PDB entry 1N3R | X-ray diffraction, 2.80 A resolution | chains A and B of the 5 polymer chains in the assembly

Chain A (and B):
Protein: GTP cyclohydrolase I
Organism: Escherichia coli
Notes: EC 3.5.4.16; chain B of this document is another copy of the same molecule, construct and numbering; everything in this record applies to it too
Reference sequence: P0A6T5 (GCH1_ECOLI); residue numbers follow UniProt; this construct covers 1-221
Amino-acid sequence (221 residues; numbered 1 to 221; the number before each row is that of its first residue):
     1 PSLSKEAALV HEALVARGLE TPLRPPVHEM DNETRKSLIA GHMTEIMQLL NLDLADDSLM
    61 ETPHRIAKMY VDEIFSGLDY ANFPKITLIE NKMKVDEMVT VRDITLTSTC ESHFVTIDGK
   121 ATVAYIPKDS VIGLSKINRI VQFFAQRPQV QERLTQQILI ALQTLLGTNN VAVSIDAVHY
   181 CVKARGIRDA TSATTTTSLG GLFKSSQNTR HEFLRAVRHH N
Construct notes: engineered mutation Ser112 (His in P0A6T5)
Ligand contacts:
  - GTP (guanosine-5'-triphosphate), molecule 1: Thr87, Val131, Ile132, Gly133, Leu134, Ser135, Lys136, Arg139
  - GTP, molecule 2: Cys110, Ser112, His113, Gln149, Val150, Gln151, Glu152, His179, Cys181, Val182, Arg185, Gly186

Chain A / chain B interface:
Contacting residue pairs (51):
  Gly18(A) with Lys92(B)
  Leu19(A) with Met93(B), hydrophobic
  Glu152(A) with Met93(B); Val95(B); Val99(B); Val131(B)
  Arg153(A) with Met93(B)
  Gln156(A) with Met93(B), hydrogen bond (side chain-backbone); Lys94(B), hydrogen bond (side chain-backbone); Val95(B)
  Asp176(A) with Arg102(B), salt bridge
  His179(A) with Leu134(B)
  Val182(A) with Ser135(B)
  Gly186(A) with Arg139(B)
  Ile187(A) with Arg139(B)
  Asp189(A) with Asp103(B); Ile104(B); Thr105(B), hydrogen bond (side chain-backbone); Asn138(B)
  Thr191(A) with Asp103(B), hydrogen bond (side chain-backbone); Thr105(B), hydrogen bond; Lys120(B)
  Ser192(A) with Arg102(B); Asp103(B), hydrogen bond (backbone-backbone); Asn138(B), hydrogen bond
  Ala193(A) with Thr100(B); Val101(B); Arg102(B), hydrogen bond (backbone-backbone)
  Thr194(A) with Thr100(B); Val101(B); Leu134(B)
  Thr195(A) with Val99(B); Thr100(B), hydrogen bond (backbone-backbone); Arg102(B)
  Thr197(A) with Glu97(B)
  Leu199(A) with Glu97(B)
  Lys204(A) with Asp96(B), salt bridge; Glu97(B)
  Gln207(A) with Asn208(B), hydrogen bond
  Arg210(A) with Glu97(B), salt bridge; Asn208(B); Glu212(B), salt bridge
  His211(A) with Asn208(B), hydrogen bond; Glu212(B), salt bridge; Arg215(B)
  Leu214(A) with Glu212(B); Arg215(B)
  Arg218(A) with Arg102(B); His219(B); Asn221(B), hydrogen bond (side chain-backbone)
  His220(A) with Asn221(B)
Also at the interface, not in a pair above, chain A (32 interface residues in all): Arg17, Gln151, Ala190, Thr196, Ser198, Arg215, Asn221
Also at the interface, not in a pair above, chain B (26 interface residues in all): Met98, Tyr125

Overview:
The interface between chain A and chain B involves 32 residues on one side and 26 on the other, with 12
hydrogen bonds and 5 salt bridges. Among the polar pairs are Asp176(A)-Arg102(B), Lys204(A)-Asp96(B) and
Arg210(A)-Glu97(B). Chain A binds GTP.
Chain A and chain B are both GTP cyclohydrolase I (Escherichia coli); the structure, Biosynthesis of
pteridins. Reaction mechanism of GTP cyclohydrolase I, was determined by X-ray diffraction together with 1A8R,
1N3S and 1N3T from the same study.
